Entry 9H8Z (X-ray diffraction, 1.71 A resolution); this record covers chain A.

[Chain A]
Name: FAD-dependent monooxygenase sorC
From: Penicillium rubens Wisconsin 54-1255
Notes: EC 1.-.-.-
UniProtKB: B6HN76 (SORC_PENRW); residue numbers follow UniProt; this construct covers 1-445
Amino-acid sequence (445 residues; numbered 1 to 445; the number before each row is that of its first residue):
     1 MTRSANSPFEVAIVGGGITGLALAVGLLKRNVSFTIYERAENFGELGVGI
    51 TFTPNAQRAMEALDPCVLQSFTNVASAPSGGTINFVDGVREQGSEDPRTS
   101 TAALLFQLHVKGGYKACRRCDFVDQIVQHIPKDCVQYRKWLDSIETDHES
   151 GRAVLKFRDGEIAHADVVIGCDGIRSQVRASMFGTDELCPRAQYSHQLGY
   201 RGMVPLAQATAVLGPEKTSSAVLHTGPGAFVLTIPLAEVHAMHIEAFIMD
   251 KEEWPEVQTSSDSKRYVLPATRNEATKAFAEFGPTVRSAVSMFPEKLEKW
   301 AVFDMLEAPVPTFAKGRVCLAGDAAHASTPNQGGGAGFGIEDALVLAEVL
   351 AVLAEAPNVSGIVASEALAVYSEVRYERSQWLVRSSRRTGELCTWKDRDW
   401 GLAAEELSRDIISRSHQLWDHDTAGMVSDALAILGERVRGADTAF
Not modelled in the structure: 1-7, 439-445
Small-molecule neighbours:
  - A1ITD ((2Z)-1-[3,5-dimethyl-2,4-bis(oxidanyl)phenyl]hexa-2,4-dien-1-one): T51, I83, F85, L108, Y114, L223, L232, P330, N331, Q332, G333, T389, I411, S415, W419
  - FAD (flavin-adenine dinucleotide): V14, G15, G16, G17, I18, T19, Y37, E38, R39, L46, V48, G49, I50, R119, K139, W140, L141, C171, D172, G173, I174, Q177, R201, E245, D262, S263, V267, W300, A321, G322, D323, P330, G334, G335, A336
UniProt features mapped onto this chain:
  - active site: R201
  - binding site (FAD): E38, R119, D323, A336
  - glycosylation (N-linked (GlcNAc...) asparagine): N31, N358
Reported in the primary citation:
  - binding site for A1ITD: T51, I83, F85, Y114, L223, L232, W419
  - catalytic residues: E245
  - mutagenesis - R201A, E245A, E245Q: abolished catalytic activity on A1ITD
  - mutagenesis - T51A, Y114A, H243A, E245D, W300A, W419A: decreased catalytic activity on A1ITD
  - mutagenesis - T51A, W300A: decreased stability
  - mutagenesis - W300A: decreased catalytic activity on sorbicillin

[Overview]
Ligands of chain A: flavin-adenine dinucleotide and compound A1ITD. UniProt lists active-site residue R201 and
4 FAD-binding residues. The paper reports the catalytic residue E245; T51A, Y114A and H243A, among others,
reduce catalytic activity on A1ITD; 9 substitutions were tested in all.
Chain A is FAD-dependent monooxygenase sorC (Penicillium rubens Wisconsin 54-1255); the structure,
FAD-dependent monooxygenase sorC with sorbicillin bound, was determined by X-ray diffraction together with
9H8M, 9H8U and 9H92 from the same study.
